Entry 7UPP (X-ray diffraction, 3.35 A resolution); this record covers chains A and C of the 3 polymer chains in the assembly.

Chain A:
Molecule: DHT03 protein A
Source organism: synthetic construct
Sequence (316 residues; each row starts with the number of its first residue):
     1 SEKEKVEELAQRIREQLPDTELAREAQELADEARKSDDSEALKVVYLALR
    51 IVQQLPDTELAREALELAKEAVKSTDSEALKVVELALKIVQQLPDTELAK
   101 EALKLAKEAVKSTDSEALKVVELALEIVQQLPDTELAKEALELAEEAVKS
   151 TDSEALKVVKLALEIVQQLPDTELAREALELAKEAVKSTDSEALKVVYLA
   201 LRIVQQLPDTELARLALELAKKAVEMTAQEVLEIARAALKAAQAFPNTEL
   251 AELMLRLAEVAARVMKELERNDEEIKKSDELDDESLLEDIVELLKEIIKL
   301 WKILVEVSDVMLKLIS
Not modelled in the structure: 278-281

Chain C:
Molecule: DHT03 protein C
Source organism: synthetic construct
Sequence (77 residues; numbered -1 to 75; the number before each row is that of its first residue; numbers below 1 keep their minus sign (Gly-1 is residue -1)):
    -1 GSKQKEAIKVYLELLEVHSRVLKALIEQIKLFIELIMEPDEDLADKVRKS
    49 SEELKKIIKEVEKILRKVDDILEKVKS
Not modelled in the structure: -1 to 0

Interface between chain A and chain C:
Contacting residue pairs - 38 pairs, chain A then chain C:
  Asp283(A) with Lys1(C)
  Glu284(A) with Leu70(C); Lys74(C)
  Leu286(A) with Ala5(C), hydrophobic; Tyr9(C)
  Leu287(A) with Leu70(C), hydrophobic
  Glu288(A) with Leu70(C); Lys74(C)
  Ile290(A) with Val8(C), hydrophobic; Tyr9(C), hydrophobic
  Val291(A) with Leu63(C); Val66(C), hydrophobic; Asp67(C); Leu70(C), hydrophobic
  Leu294(A) with Leu12(C), hydrophobic; Leu63(C), hydrophobic
  Lys295(A) with Leu63(C)
  Ile297(A) with Val59(C), hydrophobic
  Ile298(A) with Val59(C), hydrophobic; Glu60(C); Leu63(C), hydrophobic
  Trp301(A) with Val19(C), hydrophobic; Ile56(C), hydrophobic
  Lys302(A) with Ile56(C)
  Val305(A) with Ser49(C); Leu52(C), hydrophobic; Lys53(C); Ile56(C), hydrophobic
  Ser308(A) with Gln26(C), hydrogen bond; Phe30(C)
  Asp309(A) with Ser49(C)
  Met311(A) with Phe30(C), hydrophobic
  Leu312(A) with Phe30(C), hydrophobic; Leu33(C), hydrophobic; Val45(C), hydrophobic
  Ile315(A) with Phe30(C), hydrophobic; Leu33(C); Ile34(C), hydrophobic
Other interface residues (no listed pair), chain A (22 interface residues in all): Asn271, Ile275, Leu304
Other interface residues (no listed pair), chain C (28 interface residues in all): Gln2, His16, Leu23, Arg46, Ile62, Ile69

In short:
22 residues of chain A face 28 of chain C across their interface, with 1 hydrogen bond. The hydrogen-bonded
pair is Ser308(A)-Gln26(C).
Here chain A is DHT03 protein A and chain C is DHT03 protein C, both from synthetic construct. Entry 7UPP
(Crystal structure of designed heterotrimeric assembly DHT03_2arm_A21/B21/C long) was determined by X-ray
diffraction together with 7UPO and 7UPQ from the same study.
